3QNE - chain A; structure by X-ray diffraction, 2.00 A resolution.

# Chain A
Molecule: Seryl-tRNA synthetase, cytoplasmic
From: Candida albicans
Notes: EC 6.1.1.11
UniProt: Q9HGT6 (SYSC_CANAL); numbering as in UniProt (aligned over 1-462)
Chain sequence (485 residues; each row starts with the number of its first residue):
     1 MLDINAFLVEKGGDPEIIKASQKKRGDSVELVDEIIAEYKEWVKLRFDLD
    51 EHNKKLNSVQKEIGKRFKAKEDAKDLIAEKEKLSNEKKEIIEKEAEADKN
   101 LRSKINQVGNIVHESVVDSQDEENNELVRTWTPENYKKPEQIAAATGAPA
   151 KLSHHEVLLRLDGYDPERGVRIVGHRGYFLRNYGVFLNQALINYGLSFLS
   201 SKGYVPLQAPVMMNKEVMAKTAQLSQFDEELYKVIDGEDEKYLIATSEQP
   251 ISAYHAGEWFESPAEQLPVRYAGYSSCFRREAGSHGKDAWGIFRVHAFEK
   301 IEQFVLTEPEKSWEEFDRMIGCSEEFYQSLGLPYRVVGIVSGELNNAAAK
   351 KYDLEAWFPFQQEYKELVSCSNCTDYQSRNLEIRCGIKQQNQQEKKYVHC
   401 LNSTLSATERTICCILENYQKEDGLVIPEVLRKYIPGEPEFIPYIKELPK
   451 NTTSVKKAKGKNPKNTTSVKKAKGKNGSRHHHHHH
Disordered / not traced: 284-288, 388-393, 453-485
Construct notes: expression tag (463-485)
Swiss-Prot annotation at these positions:
  - binding site (L-serine): Thr246 to Glu248, Glu302, Thr404
  - binding site (ATP): Arg279 to Glu281, Val295, Glu366 to Ser369
What the authors report for this chain:
  - contacts within the chain: Ser197-Ser201 (water-mediated contact), Ser197-Tyr434 (water-mediated contact), Lys433-Tyr434, Arg160-Tyr444
  - self-association interface (contacts with another copy of this molecule): Asn193

# In short
Curated annotation (UniProt) lists 5 L-serine-binding residues and 8 ATP-binding residues. From the paper: a
self-association interface involving Asn193; contacts within the chain involving Ser197, Ser201 and Tyr434
among others.
Chain A is Seryl-tRNA synthetase, cytoplasmic (Candida albicans); the structure, Candida albicans seryl-tRNA
synthetase, was determined by X-ray diffraction (same publication as 3QO5, 3QO7 and 3QO8).
